PDB entry 5XC7 | X-ray diffraction, 2.10 A resolution | chain A

== Chain A ==
Molecule: NS3 Helicase
From: Dengue virus 4
UniProt: M9P7S0 (M9P7S0_9FLAV); residues 172-618 here correspond to UniProt positions 1646-2092 (UniProt number = residue number + 1474)
Sequence (451 residues; numbered 168 to 618; the number before each row is that of its first residue):
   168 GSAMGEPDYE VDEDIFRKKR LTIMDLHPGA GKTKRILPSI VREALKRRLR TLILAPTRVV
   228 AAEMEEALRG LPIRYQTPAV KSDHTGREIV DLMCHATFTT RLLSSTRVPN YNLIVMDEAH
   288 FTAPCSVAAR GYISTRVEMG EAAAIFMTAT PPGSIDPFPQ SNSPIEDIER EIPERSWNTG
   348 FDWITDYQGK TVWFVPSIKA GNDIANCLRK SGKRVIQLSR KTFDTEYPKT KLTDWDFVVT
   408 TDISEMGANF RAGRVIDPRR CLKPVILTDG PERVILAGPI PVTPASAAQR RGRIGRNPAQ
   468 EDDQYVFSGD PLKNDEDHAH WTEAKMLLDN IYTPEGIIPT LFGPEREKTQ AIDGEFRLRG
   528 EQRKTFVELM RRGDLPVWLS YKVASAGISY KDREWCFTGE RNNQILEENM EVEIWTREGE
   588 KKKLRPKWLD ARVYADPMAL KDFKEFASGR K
Differences from the reference sequence: expression tag (168-171); engineered mutation Asp250 (Glu1724 in M9P7S0), Ala290 (Asp1764 in M9P7S0)
From the paper describing this entry:
  - mutagenesis - K199A: abolished catalytic activity
  - mutagenesis - R538A, G540P: decreased catalytic activity on SLA12
  - mutagenesis - G540P (Tm of 35.2 degC): decreased stability
  - mutagenesis - R538A, D541A (3-fold), D541N (3-fold): decreased growth
  - mutagenesis - G540P: abolished growth
  - mutagenesis - R538A: decreased catalytic activity on ATP

== In short ==
From the paper: R538A, D541A and D541N reduce growth; R538A and G540P reduce catalytic activity on SLA12.
Chain A is NS3 Helicase (Dengue virus 4); the structure, Dengue Virus 4 NS3 Helicase D290A mutant, was
determined by X-ray diffraction (same publication as 5XC6).
